PDB entry 6I0D | X-ray diffraction, 3.60 A resolution | chains A and J of the 16 polymer chains in the assembly

# Chain A
Protein: NADH-quinone oxidoreductase subunit 7
Organism: Thermus thermophilus HB8
Notes: EC 1.6.5.11
UniProt: Q56217 (NQO7_THET8); residue numbers follow UniProt; this construct covers 1-119
Chain sequence (119 residues; numbered 1 to 119; the number before each row is that of its first residue):
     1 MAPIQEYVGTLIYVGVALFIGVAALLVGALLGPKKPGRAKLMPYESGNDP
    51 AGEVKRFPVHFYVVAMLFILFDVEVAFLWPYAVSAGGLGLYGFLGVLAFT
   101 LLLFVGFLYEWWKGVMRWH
Not modelled in the structure: 118-119

# Chain J
Protein: NADH-quinone oxidoreductase subunit 10
Organism: Thermus thermophilus HB8
Notes: EC 1.6.5.11
UniProt: Q56225 (NQO10_THET8); numbering as in UniProt (aligned over 1-176)
Chain sequence (176 residues; numbered 1 to 176; the number before each row is that of its first residue):
     1 MSLLEGLALFLLLLSGVLVVTLRNAIHAALALILNFLVLAGVYVALDARF
    51 LGFIQVIVYAGAIVVLFLFVIMLLFAAQGEIGFDPLVRSRPLAALLALGV
   101 AGILAAGLWGLDLAFTQDLKGGLPQALGPLLYGDWLFVLLAVGFLLMAAT
   151 VVAVALVEPGKASRAKEAEKREEVAR
Not modelled in the structure: 161-176
From the paper describing this entry:
  - conformationally variable residues (helix shift, side-chain flip): Tyr-59, Phe-67

# How chain A and chain J interact
Contacting residue pairs (61):
  Met-1(A) / Lys-120(J)
  Met-1(A) / Gly-121(J)
  Ala-2(A) / Arg-49(J)  hydrogen bond (backbone-side chain)
  Pro-3(A) / Arg-49(J)
  Ile-4(A) / Arg-49(J)
  Tyr-7(A) / Val-44(J)  hydrophobic
  Tyr-7(A) / Arg-49(J)
  Arg-56(A) / Met-72(J)  hydrogen bond (side chain-backbone)
  Arg-56(A) / Leu-73(J)  hydrogen bond (side chain-backbone)
  Arg-56(A) / Leu-74(J)
  Arg-56(A) / Phe-75(J)
  Phe-57(A) / Leu-73(J)  hydrophobic
  Pro-58(A) / Leu-73(J)
  Phe-61(A) / Phe-69(J)  hydrophobic
  Phe-61(A) / Leu-73(J)  hydrophobic
  Tyr-62(A) / Leu-66(J)  hydrophobic
  Tyr-62(A) / Val-70(J)  hydrophobic
  Ala-65(A) / Leu-66(J)  hydrophobic
  Met-66(A) / Leu-66(J)
  Phe-68(A) / Gly-61(J)
  Phe-68(A) / Ala-62(J)  hydrophobic
  Ile-69(A) / Ala-62(J)
  Ile-69(A) / Ile-63(J)
  Leu-70(A) / Thr-150(J)
  Asp-72(A) / Ile-57(J)
  Asp-72(A) / Val-58(J)
  Val-73(A) / Val-58(J)  hydrophobic
  Val-73(A) / Leu-146(J)  hydrophobic
  Ala-76(A) / Phe-50(J)
  Ala-76(A) / Ile-54(J)  hydrophobic
  Phe-77(A) / Tyr-132(J)  hydrogen bond (backbone-side chain)
  Phe-77(A) / Leu-139(J)  hydrophobic
  Phe-77(A) / Val-142(J)  hydrophobic
  Trp-79(A) / Ile-57(J)  hydrophobic
  Pro-80(A) / Phe-50(J)  hydrophobic
  Pro-80(A) / Pro-124(J)  hydrophobic
  Tyr-81(A) / Tyr-132(J)  hydrophobic
  Val-83(A) / Pro-124(J)
  Val-83(A) / Gln-125(J)
  Ser-84(A) / Gln-125(J)
  Ser-84(A) / Gly-128(J)
  Ser-84(A) / Pro-129(J)
  Leu-88(A) / Tyr-132(J)  hydrophobic
  Gly-92(A) / Tyr-132(J)
  Gly-95(A) / Leu-136(J)
  Val-96(A) / Tyr-132(J)
  Phe-99(A) / Leu-139(J)  hydrophobic
  Phe-99(A) / Gly-143(J)
  Leu-102(A) / Leu-140(J)
  Leu-102(A) / Gly-143(J)
  Leu-102(A) / Phe-144(J)
  Leu-102(A) / Met-147(J)
  Leu-103(A) / Gly-143(J)
  Leu-103(A) / Leu-146(J)  hydrophobic
  Val-105(A) / Met-147(J)  hydrophobic
  Tyr-109(A) / Val-151(J)  hydrophobic
  Tyr-109(A) / Val-154(J)
  Lys-113(A) / Val-154(J)
  Arg-117(A) / Val-157(J)
  Arg-117(A) / Glu-158(J)
  Arg-117(A) / Pro-159(J)
Also at the interface, not in a pair above, chain A (38 interface residues in all): Val-59, Leu-78, Gly-106
Also at the interface, not in a pair above, chain J (41 interface residues in all): Phe-53, Leu-131, Ala-153, Ala-155

# Summary
38 residues of chain A face 41 of chain J across their interface, with 4 hydrogen bonds. Polar pairs include
Ala-2(A)/Arg-49(J), Arg-56(A)/Met-72(J) and Arg-56(A)/Leu-73(J). From the paper: conformational variability at
Tyr-59(J) and Phe-67(J).
Chain A is NADH-quinone oxidoreductase subunit 7 and chain J is NADH-quinone oxidoreductase subunit 10, both
from Thermus thermophilus HB8; the structure, Respiratory complex I from Thermus thermophilus with bound
Decyl-Ubiquinone, was determined by X-ray diffraction, deposited together with 6I1P, 6Q8O, 6Q8W, 6Q8X, 6Y11,
6ZIY and 3 further entries.
